Entry 8YW1 (electron microscopy, 3.44 A resolution); this record covers chains J and M of the 33 polymer chains in the assembly.

# Chain J
Protein: Spike glycoprotein E2
From: Semliki Forest virus 4
UniProt: A0A0E3T652 (A0A0E3T652_SFV); residues 5-422 here correspond to UniProt positions 338-755 (UniProt number = residue number + 333)
Chain sequence (418 residues; each row starts with the number of its first residue):
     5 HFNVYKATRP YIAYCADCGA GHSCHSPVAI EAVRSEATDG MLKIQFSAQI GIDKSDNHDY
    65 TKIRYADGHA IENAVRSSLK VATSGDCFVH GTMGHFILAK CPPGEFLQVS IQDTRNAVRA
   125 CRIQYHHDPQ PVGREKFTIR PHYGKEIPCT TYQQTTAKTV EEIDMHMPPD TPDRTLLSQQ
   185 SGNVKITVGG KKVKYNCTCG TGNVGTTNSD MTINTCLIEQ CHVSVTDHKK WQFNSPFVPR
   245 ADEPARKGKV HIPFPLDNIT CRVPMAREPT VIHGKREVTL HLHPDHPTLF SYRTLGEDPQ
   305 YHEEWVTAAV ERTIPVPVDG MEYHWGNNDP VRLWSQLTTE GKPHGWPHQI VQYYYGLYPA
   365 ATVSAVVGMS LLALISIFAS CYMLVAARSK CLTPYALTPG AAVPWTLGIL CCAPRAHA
Disulfide bonds: C19-C125, C91-C105, C201-C225, C203-C220
Covalent attachments: N-acetylglucosamine (NAG) linked to N200, N262

# Chain M
Protein: Spike glycoprotein E3
From: Semliki Forest virus 4
UniProt: A0A0E3T652 (A0A0E3T652_SFV); residues 8-59 here correspond to UniProt positions 275-326 (UniProt number = residue number + 267)
Chain sequence (52 residues; row label = number of the first residue in the row):
     8 MCVLANATFP CFQPPCVPCC YENNAEATLR MLEDNVDRPG YYDLLQAALT CR
Disulfide bonds: C9-C18, C23-C27, C26-C58

# Chain J / chain M interface
Contacting residue pairs (33; chain J residue first):
  H5(J) - T57(M)
  F6(J) - L52(M)
  F6(J) - Q53(M)
  F6(J) - L56(M)
  F6(J) - T57(M)
  N7(J) - L56(M)
  K10(J) - Y28(M)  hydrogen bond (backbone-side chain)
  K10(J) - E29(M)  salt bridge
  K10(J) - L56(M)
  E165(J) - Y49(M)
  E166(J) - Y49(M)  hydrogen bond
  M171(J) - L36(M)  hydrophobic
  M171(J) - R37(M)
  M171(J) - E40(M)
  H232(J) - E33(M)
  K233(J) - Y28(M)  hydrogen bond (backbone-side chain)
  K233(J) - L36(M)
  K234(J) - Y28(M)
  K234(J) - L36(M)
  W235(J) - L36(M)
  W235(J) - L39(M)  hydrophobic
  W235(J) - E40(M)
  W235(J) - Y48(M)
  R250(J) - R37(M)
  R250(J) - E40(M)  salt bridge
  R250(J) - D41(M)  salt bridge
  K251(J) - E40(M)
  K251(J) - V43(M)
  G252(J) - V43(M)
  K253(J) - V43(M)  hydrogen bond (side chain-backbone)
  K253(J) - Y48(M)  hydrogen bond (backbone-side chain)
  K253(J) - Y49(M)
  H255(J) - Y49(M)  hydrogen bond
Other interface residues (no listed pair), chain J (18 interface residues in all): V8, A11
Other interface residues (no listed pair), chain M (17 interface residues in all): A32, R59

# Overview
Chain J and chain M form an interface of 18 and 17 residues respectively; the contacts include 6 hydrogen
bonds and 3 salt bridges. Polar contacts include K10(J)-E29(M), R250(J)-E40(M) and R250(J)-D41(M).
N-acetylglucosamine is covalently linked to N200(J) and N262(J).
Chain J is Spike glycoprotein E2 and chain M is Spike glycoprotein E3, both from Semliki Forest virus 4; the
structure, Semliki Forest virus viron in complex with VLDLR, was determined by electron microscopy (same
publication as 8YVY, 8YVZ and 8YW2).
